Entry 7DUH (X-ray diffraction, 3.75 A resolution); this record covers chains A and T of the 23 polymer chains in the assembly.

Chain A:
Molecule: 30S Ribosomal RNA rRNA
Organism: Thermus thermophilus HB8
Sequence (1522 nucleotides; row label = number of the first residue in the row; note: 42 numbers in that range are skipped by the numbering (no residue carries them; nothing is unmodelled there); a row labelled like 190A-190L holds insertion residues (190A, then the next letters in order); numbering starts at 0):
     0 UUUGUUGGAG AGUCUGAUCC UGGCUCAGGG UGAACGCUGG CGGCGUGCCU AAGACAUGCA
    60 AGUCGUGCGG G
    73 CCGCGGGGUU UU
    88 ACUCCG
    95 UGGUC
   101 AGCGGCGGAC GGGUGAGUAA CGCGUGGGU
  129A G
   130 ACCUACCCGG AAGAGGGGGA CAACCCGGGG AAACUCGGGC UAAUCCCCCA UGUGGACCCG
   190 C
190A-190L CCCUUGGGGUGU
   191 GUCCAAAGGG CUUU
   216 GCCCGCUUCC GGAUGGGCCC GCGUCCCAUC AGCUAGUUGG UGGGGUAAUG GCCCACCAAG
   276 GCGACGACGG GUAGCCGGUC UGAGAGGAUG GCCGGCCACA GGGGCACUGA GACACGGGCC
   336 CCACUCCUAC GGGAGGCAGC AGUUAGGAAU CUUCCGCAAU GGGCGCAAGC CUGACGGAGC
   396 GACGCCGCUU GGAGGAAGAA GCCCUUCGGG GUGUAAACUC CUGAA
   442 CCCGGGACGA AACCCCCGAC GA
   474 GGGGACUGAC GGUACCGGG
   494 GUAAUAGCGC CGGCCAACUC CGUGCCAGCA GCCGCGGUAA UACGGAGGGC GCGAGCGUUA
   554 CCCGGAUUCA CUGGGCGUAA AGGGCGUGUA GGCGGCCUGG GGCGUCCCAU GUGAAAGACC
   614 ACGGCUCAAC CGUGGGGGAG CGUGGGAUAC GCUCAGGCUA GACGGUGGGA GAGGGUGGUG
   674 GAAUUCCCGG AGUAGCGGUG AAAUGCGCAG AUACCGGGAG GAACGCCGAU GGCGAAGGCA
   734 GCCACCUGGU CCACCCGUGA CGCUGAGGCG CGAAAGCGUG GGGAGCAAAC CGGAUUAGAU
   794 ACCCGGGUAG UCCACGCCCU AAACGAUGCG CGCUAGGUCU CUGGGUCU
   848 CCUGGGGGCC GAAGCUAACG CGUUAAGCGC GCCGCCUGGG GAGUACGGCC GCAAGGCUGA
   908 AACUCAAAGG AAUUGACGGG GGCCCGCACA AGCGGUGGAG CAUGUGGUUU AAUUCGAAGX
   968 AACGCGAAGA ACCUUACCAG GCCUUGACAU GCUAGG
 1003A G
  1004 AACCCGGGUG AAAGCCUGGG GUGCCCC
1030A-1030D GCGA
  1031 GGGGAGCCCU AGCACAGGUG CUGCAUGGCC GUCGUCAGCU CGUGCCGUGA GGUGUUGGGU
  1091 UAAGUCCCGC AACGAGCGCA ACCCCCGCCG UUAGUUGCCA GCGGUUCGGC CGGGCACUCU
  1151 AACGGGACUG CCCGCGAAA
  1171 GCGGGAGGAA GGAGGGGACG ACGUCUGGUC AGCAUGGCCC UUACGGCCUG GGCGACACAC
  1231 GUGCUACAAU GCCCACUACA AAGCGAUGCC ACCCGGCAAC GGGGAGCUAA UCGCAAAAAG
  1291 GUGGGCCCAG UUCGGAUUGG GGUCUGCAAC CCGACCCCAU GAAGCCGGAA UCGCUAGUAA
  1351 UCGCGGAUCA G
 1361A C
  1362 CAUGCCGCGG UGAAUACGUU CCCGGGCCUU GUACACACXG CCXGUXACGC CAUGGGAGCG
  1422 GGCUCUACCC GAAGUCGCCG GG
  1446 AGCCUACGGG
  1459 CAGGCGCCGA GGGUAGGGCC CGUGACUGGG GCGAAGUCGU AACAAGGUAG CUGUACCGGA
  1519 AGGUGCGGCU GGAUCCACUC CUUUCU
Unresolved in the structure: 0-4, 1534-1538
Modified positions: PSU (pseudouridine-5'-monophosphate) at position 516, 7MG (7N-methyl-8-hydroguanosine-5'-monophosphate) at position 527, M2G (N2-dimethylguanosine-5'-monophosphate) at position 966, 5MC (5-methylcytidine-5'-monophosphate) at position 967, 2MG (2N-methylguanosine-5'-monophosphate) at position 1207, 5MC (5-methylcytidine-5'-monophosphate) at position 1400, 4OC (4n,o2'-methylcytidine-5'-monophosphate) at position 1402, 5MC (5-methylcytidine-5'-monophosphate) at position 1404, 5MC (5-methylcytidine-5'-monophosphate) at position 1407, UR3 (3-methyluridine-5'-monophoshate) at position 1498, MA6 (6N-dimethyladenosine-5'-monophoshate) at position 1518, MA6 (6N-dimethyladenosine-5'-monophoshate) at position 1519, PSU (pseudouridine-5'-monophosphate) at position 1540, PSU (pseudouridine-5'-monophosphate) at position 1541
Bound ions: Mg2+ site 1 near G21 (its only coordinating residue here); Mg2+ site 2 near G38 (its only coordinating residue here); Mg2+ site 3: G46, G394; Mg2+ site 4 near C48 (its only coordinating residue here); Mg2+ site 5: A59, U387; Mg2+ site 6: G61, G105; Mg2+ site 7 near U98 (its only coordinating residue here); Mg2+ site 8 near G107 (its only coordinating residue here); Mg2+ site 9: A109, G331; Mg2+ site 10 near G111 (its only coordinating residue here); Mg2+ site 11 near G117 (its only coordinating residue here); Mg2+ site 12: C121, G124, U125; 97 more Mg2+ sites not listed
Residues lining bound ligands: HJO (N-[(1R,2R,3R,4S,5S)-4-[(2R,3R,6S)-6-(aminomethyl)-3-azanyl-oxan-2-yl]oxy-5-azanyl-2-[(2R,3R,4R)-5-methyl-4-(methylamino)-3,5-bis(oxidanyl)oxan-2-yl]oxy-3-oxidanyl-cyclohexyl]ethanamide): 5MC_1404, G1405, U1406, 5MC_1407, A1408, C1409, G1491, A1493, G1494, U1495, C1496, G1497

Chain T:
Name: 30S ribosomal protein S20
Organism: Thermus thermophilus HB8
UniProtKB: P80380 (RS20_THET8); residues 1-106 here = UniProt positions 1-106
Sequence (106 residues; numbered 1 to 106; the number before each row is that of its first residue):
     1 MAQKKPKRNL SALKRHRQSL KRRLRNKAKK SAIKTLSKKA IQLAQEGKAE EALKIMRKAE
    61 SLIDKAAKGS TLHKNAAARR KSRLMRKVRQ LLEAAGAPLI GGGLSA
Unresolved in the structure: 1-7

Chain A / chain T interface:
Contacting residue pairs (100; chain A residue first):
  G61(A) - Leu10(T)  phosphate contact
  G102(A) - Arg17(T)  salt bridge to the phosphate
  C103(A) - Lys14(T)  salt bridge to the phosphate
  C103(A) - Arg17(T)  salt bridge to the phosphate
  C103(A) - Lys21(T)  hydrogen bond to the phosphate
  G104(A) - Lys14(T)  hydrogen bond to the base
  G104(A) - Gln18(T)  hydrogen bond to the phosphate
  G104(A) - Lys21(T)  salt bridge to the phosphate
  G105(A) - Arg22(T)  salt bridge to the phosphate
  C106(A) - Arg15(T)  base contact
  G107(A) - Arg15(T)  hydrogen bond to the base
  G108(A) - Arg15(T)  base contact
  C132(A) - Lys74(T)  hydrogen bond to the phosphate
  C132(A) - Asn75(T)  phosphate contact
  U133(A) - Lys74(T)  salt bridge to the phosphate
  C174(A) - Arg25(T)  sugar contact
  C175(A) - Arg25(T)  hydrogen bond to the sugar
  C176(A) - Lys29(T)  salt bridge to the phosphate
  C177(A) - Lys65(T)  salt bridge to the phosphate
  C178(A) - Lys65(T)  salt bridge to the phosphate
  A185(A) - Glu60(T)  base contact
  A185(A) - Ala78(T)  sugar contact
  A185(A) - Lys81(T)  hydrogen bond to the base
  C186(A) - Ala78(T)  sugar contact
  C186(A) - Lys81(T)  sugar contact
  C186(A) - Ser82(T)  hydrogen bond to the phosphate
  C186(A) - Met85(T)  hydrogen bond to the sugar
  C187(A) - Ser82(T)  hydrogen bond to the phosphate
  C187(A) - Met85(T)  sugar contact
  C187(A) - Arg86(T)  sugar contact
  C187(A) - Arg89(T)  hydrogen bond to the sugar
  C187(A) - Leu104(T)  base contact
  C187(A) - Ser105(T)  hydrogen bond to the base
  C188(A) - Arg89(T)  sugar contact
  C188(A) - Ser105(T)  base contact
  C188(A) - Ala106(T)  sugar contact
  U190L(A) - Ser105(T)  hydrogen bond to the base
  U190L(A) - Ala106(T)  base contact
  G191(A) - Gly101(T)  hydrogen bond to the sugar
  G191(A) - Gly102(T)  hydrogen bond to the sugar
  G191(A) - Gly103(T)  hydrogen bond to the base
  G191(A) - Leu104(T)  hydrogen bond to the sugar
  G191(A) - Ser105(T)  hydrogen bond to the base
  U192(A) - Arg57(T)  sugar contact
  U192(A) - Glu60(T)  hydrogen bond to the sugar
  U192(A) - Gly102(T)  sugar contact
  U192(A) - Gly103(T)  sugar contact
  C193(A) - Arg57(T)  sugar contact
  C193(A) - Glu60(T)  sugar contact
  C193(A) - Ser61(T)  hydrogen bond to the phosphate
  C193(A) - Asp64(T)  hydrogen bond to the sugar
  C194(A) - Ser61(T)  hydrogen bond to the phosphate
  C194(A) - Asp64(T)  sugar contact
  C194(A) - Lys65(T)  phosphate contact
  C194(A) - Lys68(T)  hydrogen bond to the sugar
  A195(A) - Lys65(T)  phosphate contact
  A195(A) - Lys68(T)  hydrogen bond to the sugar
  U223(A) - Lys68(T)  sugar contact
  G258(A) - Arg86(T)  salt bridge to the phosphate
  G259(A) - Arg83(T)  salt bridge to the phosphate
  G259(A) - Lys87(T)  salt bridge to the phosphate
  G260(A) - Arg80(T)  salt bridge to the phosphate
  G260(A) - Arg83(T)  hydrogen bond to the base
  U261(A) - Arg79(T)  salt bridge to the phosphate
  U261(A) - Arg80(T)  salt bridge to the phosphate
  U261(A) - Arg83(T)  base contact
  A262(A) - Lys74(T)  sugar contact
  A262(A) - Asn75(T)  hydrogen bond to the sugar
  A262(A) - Ala76(T)  phosphate contact
  A263(A) - Arg79(T)  salt bridge to the phosphate
  C322(A) - Ser19(T)  hydrogen bond to the base
  C322(A) - Arg23(T)  sugar contact
  U323(A) - Ser19(T)  hydrogen bond to the sugar
  U323(A) - Arg22(T)  phosphate contact
  U323(A) - Arg23(T)  phosphate contact
  U323(A) - Asn26(T)  phosphate contact
  G324(A) - Arg22(T)  salt bridge to the phosphate
  G324(A) - Asn26(T)  hydrogen bond to the phosphate
  G324(A) - Ser70(T)  hydrogen bond to the phosphate
  A325(A) - Ser70(T)  phosphate contact
  A325(A) - Lys74(T)  sugar contact
  G332(A) - Leu10(T)  phosphate contact
  G332(A) - His16(T)  sugar contact
  G333(A) - His16(T)  hydrogen bond to the sugar
  A349(A) - Arg8(T)  hydrogen bond to the sugar
  U1436(A) - Arg23(T)  salt bridge to the phosphate
  C1437(A) - Lys34(T)  salt bridge to the phosphate
  G1438(A) - Lys34(T)  phosphate contact
  C1439(A) - Lys38(T)  salt bridge to the phosphate
  G1453(A) - Leu36(T)  sugar contact
  G1453(A) - Lys39(T)  hydrogen bond to the phosphate
  G1454(A) - Thr35(T)  phosphate contact
  G1454(A) - Leu36(T)  sugar contact
  G1454(A) - Lys39(T)  salt bridge to the phosphate
  G1455(A) - Ala28(T)  sugar contact
  G1455(A) - Ser31(T)  phosphate contact
  G1455(A) - Thr35(T)  hydrogen bond to the phosphate
  C1459(A) - Lys27(T)  salt bridge to the phosphate
  C1459(A) - Ser31(T)  hydrogen bond to the phosphate
  A1460(A) - Lys27(T)  salt bridge to the phosphate
Interface residues without a listed pair, chain A (50 interface residues in all): C150, G331
Interface residues without a listed pair, chain T (52 interface residues in all): Ala12, Leu13, Ala32, Lys58

Summary:
The interface between chain A and chain T involves 50 residues on one side and 52 on the other, with 35
hydrogen bonds and 23 salt bridges. Polar pairs include G104(A)-Lys14(T), G107(A)-Arg15(T) and
A185(A)-Lys81(T). Ligands of chain A: compound HJO.
Chain A is 30S Ribosomal RNA rRNA and chain T is 30S ribosomal protein S20, both from Thermus thermophilus
HB8; the structure, Crystal structure of the Thermus thermophilus (HB8) 30S ribosomal subunit with mRNA and
cognate transfer RNA ..., was determined by X-ray diffraction.
